8XS6 - chains B and D of the 4 polymer chains in the assembly; structure by X-ray diffraction, 2.95 A resolution.

[Chain B]
Molecule: Aryl hydrocarbon receptor
Organism: Sus scrofa
UniProtKB: I3LF82 (I3LF82_PIG); numbering as in UniProt (aligned over 26-413)
Chain sequence (395 residues; numbered 25 to 419; the number before each row is that of its first residue):
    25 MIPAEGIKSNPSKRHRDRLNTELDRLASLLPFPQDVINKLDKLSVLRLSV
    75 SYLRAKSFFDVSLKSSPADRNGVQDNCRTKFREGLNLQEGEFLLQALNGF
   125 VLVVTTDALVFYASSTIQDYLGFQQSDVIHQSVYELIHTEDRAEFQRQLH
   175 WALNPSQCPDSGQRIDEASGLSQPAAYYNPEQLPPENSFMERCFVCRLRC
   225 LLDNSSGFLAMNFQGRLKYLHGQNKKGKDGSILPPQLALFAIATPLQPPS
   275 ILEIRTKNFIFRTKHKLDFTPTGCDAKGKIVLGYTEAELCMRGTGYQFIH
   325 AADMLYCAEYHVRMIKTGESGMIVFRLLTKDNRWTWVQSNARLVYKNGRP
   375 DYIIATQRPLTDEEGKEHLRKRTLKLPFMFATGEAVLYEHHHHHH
Unresolved in the structure: 25-32, 89-95, 175-212, 229-230, 253-255, 280-281, 414-419
Construct notes: initiating methionine (25); expression tag (414-419)
Ligand contacts: Tapinarof (A1LWH): Thr-287, His-289, Phe-293, Pro-295, Leu-306, Leu-313, Gly-319, Phe-322, Ile-323, Cys-331, Tyr-334, His-335, Ser-344, Ile-347, Phe-349, Leu-351, Ser-363, Ala-365, Ala-379, Gln-381
From the paper describing this entry:
  - binding site for DNAF: Ser-36
  - contacts within the chain: His-324/Ala-405, His-324/Gly-407, Tyr-330/Leu-398 (hydrogen bond), Tyr-330/Leu-400 (hydrogen bond)
  - mutagenesis - H289A, F293A, H324A, Y330E, Y330R, F349A, L351A, R396E: decreased signaling
  - binding site for Tapinarof: His-289, Phe-293, Gly-319, Cys-331, Phe-349, Leu-351, Ser-363, Gln-381
  - mutagenesis - Y330A: decreased signaling in response to Tapinarof, FICZ, and Indirubin
  - mutagenesis - R396E: decreased localization
  - allosteric site: Asp-327, Val-348, Phe-349, Arg-396 (proposed by the authors, not directly observed)

[Chain D]
Molecule: DNAR
Sequence (21 nucleotides; each row starts with the number of its first residue):
     1 GCTTGTCACGCGATGCCCGAT

[How chain B and chain D interact]
Contacting residue pairs - 10 pairs, chain B then chain D:
  Asn-34(B) with DG10(D), phosphate contact
  Ser-36(B) with DC11(D), base contact
  Lys-37(B) with DC9(D), salt bridge to the phosphate
  Arg-40(B) with DA8(D), sugar contact; DC9(D), salt bridge to the phosphate; DG10(D), base contact
  Asn-44(B) with DA8(D), phosphate contact
  Asp-65(B) with DT6(D), phosphate contact; DC7(D), phosphate contact
  Lys-66(B) with DC7(D), hydrogen bond to the phosphate
Other interface residues (no listed pair), chain B (8 interface residues in all): Leu-64
Other interface residues (no listed pair), chain D (7 interface residues in all): DG12

[Overview]
8 residues of chain B face 7 of chain D across their interface, with 1 hydrogen bond and 2 salt bridges. Among
the polar pairs are Lys-66(B)/DC7(D), Lys-37(B)/DC9(D) and Arg-40(B)/DC9(D). The paper reports a binding site
for Tapinarof at His-289(B), Phe-293(B) and Gly-319(B) among others; H289A, F293A and H324A of chain B, among
others, reduce signaling; 9 substitutions were tested in all.
Here chain B is Aryl hydrocarbon receptor (Sus scrofa) and chain D is DNAR. Entry 8XS6 (Crystal structure of
the DNA-bound AHR-ARNT heterodimer in complex with Tapinarof) was determined by X-ray diffraction (same
publication as 8XS7, 8XS8, 8XS9, 8XSA and 8XSB).
